PDB entry 2VYN | X-ray diffraction, 2.20 A resolution | chains A and C of the 4 polymer chains in the assembly

[Chain A (and C)]
Name: Glyceraldehyde-3-phosphate dehydrogenase
Source organism: Escherichia coli BL21(DE3)
Notes: EC 1.2.1.12; chain C of this document is another copy of the same molecule, construct and numbering; everything in this record applies to it too
UniProtKB: P0A9B2 (G3P1_ECOLI); residues -1 to 329 here correspond to UniProt positions 1-331 (UniProt number = residue number + 2)
Sequence (331 residues; numbered -1 to 329; the number before each row is that of its first residue; numbers below 1 keep their minus sign (Met-1 is residue -1)):
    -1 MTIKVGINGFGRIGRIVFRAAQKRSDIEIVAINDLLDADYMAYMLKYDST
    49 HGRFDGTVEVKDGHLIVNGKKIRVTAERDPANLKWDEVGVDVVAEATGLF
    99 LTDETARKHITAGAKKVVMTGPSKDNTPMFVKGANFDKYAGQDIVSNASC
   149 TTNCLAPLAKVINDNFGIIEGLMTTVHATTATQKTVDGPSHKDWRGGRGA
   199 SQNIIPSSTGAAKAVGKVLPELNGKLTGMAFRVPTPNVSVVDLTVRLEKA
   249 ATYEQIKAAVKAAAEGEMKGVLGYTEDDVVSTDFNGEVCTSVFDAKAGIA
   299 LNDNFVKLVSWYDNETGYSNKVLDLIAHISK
Unresolved in the structure: -1
Modified residues: Cys148 (3-sulfinoalanine; CSD); Cys287 (3-sulfinoalanine; CSD)
Curated features (UniProtKB/Swiss-Prot):
  - active site: Cys148 (Nucleophile)
  - binding site (NAD(+)): Arg10, Ile11, Asp32, Arg76, Thr118, Asn312
  - binding site (D-glyceraldehyde 3-phosphate): Ser147 to Thr149, Thr178, Thr207, Gly208, Arg230
  - site: His175 (Activates thiol group during catalysis)
  - modified residue: Lys113 (N6-succinyllysine), Lys122 (N6-succinyllysine), Lys130 (N6-acetyllysine), Lys136 (N6-acetyllysine), Lys190 (N6-acetyllysine), Lys211 (N6-succinyllysine), Lys215 (N6-succinyllysine), Lys223 (N6-succinyllysine), Lys247 (N6-acetyllysine), Lys255 (N6-succinyllysine), Lys259 (N6-succinyllysine), Lys329 (N6-malonyllysine)
Small-molecule neighbours: NAD (nicotinamide-adenine-dinucleotide): Asn6, Gly7, Phe8, Gly9, Arg10, Ile11, Asn31, Asp32, Leu33, Glu75, Arg76, Ala94, Thr95, Gly96, Leu97, Phe98, Leu99, Thr118, Gly119, Cys148, Thr178, Ala179, Asn312, Glu313, Tyr316

[Interface between chain A and chain C]
Contacting residue pairs - 105 pairs, chain A then chain C:
  Glu168(A) - Leu299(C)
  Glu168(A) - Asn300(C)  hydrogen bond
  Glu168(A) - Phe303(C)
  Gly169(A) - Leu299(C)
  Gly169(A) - Phe303(C)
  Leu170(A) - Thr242(C)
  Leu170(A) - Phe303(C)  hydrophobic
  Leu170(A) - Val304(C)
  Leu170(A) - Lys305(C)
  Met171(A) - Lys305(C)
  Thr172(A) - Asp240(C)  hydrogen bond
  Thr172(A) - Lys305(C)  hydrogen bond
  Val174(A) - Ile202(C)
  Trp192(A) - Asp276(C)
  Arg193(A) - Asp275(C)
  Arg193(A) - Asp276(C)
  Arg193(A) - Val277(C)  hydrogen bond (side chain-backbone)
  Arg193(A) - Val278(C)
  Arg193(A) - Asp292(C)  salt bridge
  Arg193(A) - Lys294(C)
  Arg193(A) - Ala295(C)
  Arg196(A) - Val278(C)
  Arg196(A) - Thr280(C)  hydrogen bond
  Arg196(A) - Asp281(C)  salt bridge
  Gln200(A) - Thr233(C)
  Gln200(A) - Ser279(C)
  Gln200(A) - Thr280(C)
  Asn201(A) - Val278(C)
  Asn201(A) - Ser279(C)  hydrogen bond
  Asn201(A) - Thr280(C)  hydrogen bond
  Ile202(A) - Val174(C)
  Ile202(A) - Val231(C)  hydrophobic
  Ile202(A) - Val278(C)
  Ile202(A) - Ser279(C)  hydrogen bond (backbone-side chain)
  Ile202(A) - Trp309(C)
  Ile203(A) - Val278(C)  hydrophobic
  Pro204(A) - Val277(C)
  Pro204(A) - Trp309(C)  hydrophobic
  Gly222(A) - Leu299(C)
  Lys223(A) - Leu299(C)
  Leu224(A) - Leu299(C)
  Thr225(A) - Ile297(C)
  Thr225(A) - Leu299(C)
  Gly226(A) - Ile297(C)
  Met227(A) - Asp240(C)
  Met227(A) - Lys305(C)
  Met227(A) - Val307(C)  hydrophobic
  Phe229(A) - Val174(C)  hydrophobic
  Phe229(A) - Asp240(C)
  Val231(A) - Val231(C)  hydrophobic
  Pro232(A) - Pro232(C)
  Pro232(A) - Thr233(C)
  Thr233(A) - Gln200(C)
  Thr233(A) - Asn201(C)
  Thr233(A) - Pro232(C)
  Val236(A) - Ile202(C)
  Val238(A) - Phe229(C)  hydrophobic
  Asp240(A) - Thr172(C)  hydrogen bond
  Asp240(A) - Phe229(C)
  Thr242(A) - Leu170(C)
  Thr242(A) - Thr242(C)
  Thr242(A) - Phe303(C)
  Arg244(A) - Arg244(C)
  Asp275(A) - Arg193(C)
  Asp276(A) - Trp192(C)
  Asp276(A) - Arg193(C)
  Val277(A) - Arg193(C)  hydrogen bond (backbone-side chain)
  Val277(A) - Pro204(C)
  Val278(A) - Arg193(C)
  Val278(A) - Arg196(C)
  Val278(A) - Asn201(C)
  Val278(A) - Ile202(C)
  Val278(A) - Ile203(C)  hydrophobic
  Ser279(A) - Asn201(C)  hydrogen bond
  Ser279(A) - Ile202(C)  hydrogen bond (side chain-backbone)
  Thr280(A) - Arg196(C)
  Thr280(A) - Gln200(C)
  Thr280(A) - Asn201(C)  hydrogen bond
  Asp281(A) - Arg196(C)  salt bridge
  Asp292(A) - Arg193(C)  salt bridge
  Lys294(A) - Arg193(C)
  Ala295(A) - Arg193(C)
  Ala295(A) - Met227(C)
  Ile297(A) - Thr225(C)
  Ile297(A) - Gly226(C)
  Leu299(A) - Glu168(C)
  Leu299(A) - Gly169(C)
  Leu299(A) - Gly222(C)
  Leu299(A) - Lys223(C)
  Leu299(A) - Leu224(C)
  Leu299(A) - Thr225(C)
  Asn300(A) - Glu168(C)  hydrogen bond
  Phe303(A) - Glu168(C)
  Phe303(A) - Gly169(C)
  Phe303(A) - Leu170(C)  hydrophobic
  Phe303(A) - Thr242(C)
  Phe303(A) - Phe303(C)  hydrophobic
  Val304(A) - Leu170(C)
  Lys305(A) - Leu170(C)
  Lys305(A) - Met171(C)
  Lys305(A) - Thr172(C)  hydrogen bond
  Lys305(A) - Met227(C)
  Val307(A) - Met227(C)  hydrophobic
  Trp309(A) - Ile202(C)
  Trp309(A) - Pro204(C)  hydrophobic
Interface residues without a listed pair, chain A (49 interface residues in all): Ser199, Ala298
Interface residues without a listed pair, chain C (49 interface residues in all): Ser199, Val236, Val238, Ala298

[In short]
Chain A and chain C each contribute 49 residues to their interface, with 15 hydrogen bonds and 4 salt bridges.
Polar contacts include Arg193(A)-Asp292(C), Arg196(A)-Asp281(C) and Glu168(A)-Asn300(C). Chain A binds NAD.
Both chains are Glyceraldehyde-3-phosphate dehydrogenase (Escherichia coli BL21(DE3)). Entry 2VYN (Structure
of E.Coli GAPDH Rat Sperm GAPDH heterotetramer) was determined by X-ray diffraction (same publication as
2VYV).
